PDB entry 8OXT | X-ray diffraction, 2.00 A resolution | chain AAA

[Chain AAA]
Name: 1H-3-hydroxy-4-oxoquinaldine 2,4-dioxygenase
Organism: Paenarthrobacter nitroguajacolicus
Notes: EC 1.13.11.48
Reference sequence: O31266 (HOD_PAENT); numbering as in UniProt (aligned over 1-276)
Sequence (288 residues; row label = number of the first residue in the row; numbers below 1 keep their minus sign (Met-11 is residue -11)):
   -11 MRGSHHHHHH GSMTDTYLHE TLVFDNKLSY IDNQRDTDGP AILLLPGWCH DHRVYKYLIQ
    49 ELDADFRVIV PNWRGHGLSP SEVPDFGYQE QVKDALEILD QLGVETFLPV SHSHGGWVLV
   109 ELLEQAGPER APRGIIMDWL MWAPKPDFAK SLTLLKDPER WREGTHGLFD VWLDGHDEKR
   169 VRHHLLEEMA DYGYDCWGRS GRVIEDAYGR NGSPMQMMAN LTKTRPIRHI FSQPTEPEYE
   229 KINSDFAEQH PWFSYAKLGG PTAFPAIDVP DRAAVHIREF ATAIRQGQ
Unresolved in the structure: -11 to 2, 275-276
Sequence notes: initiating methionine (-11); expression tag (-10 to 0); engineered mutation Ser69 (Cys in O31266), Ala251 (His in O31266)
Disulfides: Cys37-Cys184
Metal / ion sites: K+ site 1: Asp165 (together with s,r meso-tartaric acid); K+ site 2: Ser220, Thr250, Asp256; K+ site 3: Ala235, His238, Pro239, Phe241
Small-molecule neighbours:
  - s,r meso-tartaric acid (SRT): Lys245, Leu246, Gly247
  - 2-(acetylamino)benzoic acid (ZZ8): Trp36, His38, His100, Ser101, His102, Phe136, Leu140, Leu143, Leu156, Trp160, Met177, Trp185, Ser188, Ile192, Phe252
Curated features (UniProtKB/Swiss-Prot):
  - binding site (substrate): Trp36 to His38, His100, Ser101, Trp160
  - site: Asp126 (Increases basicity of active site His)
  - mutagenesis: His38 (H38A: Strongly reduced affinity for substrate. Reduced enzyme activity), Ser101 (S101A: Strongly reduced affinity for substrate. Strongly reduced enzyme activity), His102 (H102L: Strongly reduced enzyme activity; H102Q: Reduces enzyme activity by about half), Asp126 (D126A: Strongly reduced enzyme activity), Tyr196 (Y196A/K/R: Strongly reduced affinity for substrate. Strongly reduced enzyme activity), Asp233 (D233A: Reduces enzyme activity by about half)
Reported in the primary citation:
  - catalytic residues: Ser101, Asp126 (citing earlier work)
  - mutagenesis - S101A: unchanged catalytic activity

[In short]
Bound to chain AAA: 2-(acetylamino)benzoic acid and s,r meso-tartaric acid. Ser220, Thr250 and Asp256 form the
K+ site 2. Ala235, His238, Pro239 and Phe241 coordinate K+ site 3. UniProt lists 6 substrate-binding residues
and 6 mutagenesis sites. From the paper: catalytic residues Ser101 and Asp126; S101A leaves catalytic activity
unchanged.
Chain AAA is 1H-3-hydroxy-4-oxoquinaldine 2,4-dioxygenase (Paenarthrobacter nitroguajacolicus); the structure,
Crystal structure of the cofactor-devoid 1-H-3-hydroxy-4- oxoquinaldine 2,4-dioxygenase (hod) H251A variant
complexed with N-acetylanthranilate as result ..., was determined by X-ray diffraction (same publication as
8ORO, 8OXN, 8A97, 7OJM and 7OKZ).
